Entry 6E5U (X-ray diffraction, 3.80 A resolution); this record covers chains B and C of the 8 polymer chains in the assembly.

== Chain B ==
Name: NTF2-related export protein 1
Organism: Homo sapiens
Reference sequence: Q9UKK6 (NXT1_HUMAN); numbering as in UniProt (aligned over 1-140)
Sequence (140 residues; row label = number of the first residue in the row):
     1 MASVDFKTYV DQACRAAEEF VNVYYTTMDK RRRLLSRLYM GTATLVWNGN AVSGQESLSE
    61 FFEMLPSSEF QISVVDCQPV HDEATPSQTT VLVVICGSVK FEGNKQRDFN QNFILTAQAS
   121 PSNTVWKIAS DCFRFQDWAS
Not modelled in the structure: 1-2

== Chain C ==
Name: Nuclear RNA export factor 1
Organism: Homo sapiens
Reference sequence: Q9UBU9 (NXF1_HUMAN); residue numbers follow UniProt; this construct covers 116-619
Sequence (508 residues; row label = number of the first residue in the row):
   112 GAMGSKNWFK ITIPYGRKYD KAWLLSMIQS KCSVPFTPIE FHYENTRAQF FVEDASTASA
   172 LKAVNYKILD RENRRISIII NSSAPPHTIL NELKPEQVEQ LKLIMSKRYD GSQQALDLKG
   232 LRSDPDLVAQ NIDVVLNRRS CMAATLRIIE ENIPELLSLN LSNNRLYRLD DMSSIVQKAP
   292 NLKILNLSGN ELKSERELDK IKGLKLEELW LDGNSLCDTF RDQSTYISAI RERFPKLLRL
   352 DGHELPPPIA FDVEAPTTLP PCKGSYFGTE NLKSLVLHFL QQYYAIYDSG DRQGLLDAYH
   412 DGACCSLSIP FIPQNPARSS LAEYFKDSRN VKKLKDPTLR FRLLKHTRLN VVAFLNELPK
   472 TQHDVNSFVV DISAQTSTLL CFSVNGVFKE VDGKSRDSLR AFTRTFIAVP ASNSGLCIVN
   532 DELFVRNASS EEIQRAFAMP APTPSSSPVP TLSPEQQEML QAFSTQSGMN LEWSQKCLQD
   592 NNWDYTRSAQ AFTHLKAKGE IPEVAFMK
Not modelled in the structure: 112-204, 424-429, 550-619
Construct notes: expression tag (112-115)

== Interface between chain B and chain C ==
Pairs across the interface (28; chain B residue first):
  Ser3(B) - Gly353(C)
  Ser3(B) - His354(C)
  Ser3(B) - Glu355(C)  hydrogen bond (backbone-backbone)
  Val4(B) - His354(C)
  Asp5(B) - Gln334(C)  hydrogen bond
  Asp5(B) - His354(C)
  Lys7(B) - Asp333(C)
  Lys7(B) - Gln334(C)
  Thr8(B) - Gln334(C)  hydrogen bond
  Asp11(B) - Asp333(C)
  Asp11(B) - Ser335(C)  hydrogen bond
  Gln12(B) - Ser335(C)
  Gln12(B) - Pro357(C)
  Arg15(B) - Ser339(C)
  Ala16(B) - Ile360(C)  hydrophobic
  Glu19(B) - Ile360(C)
  Glu19(B) - Phe362(C)
  Phe20(B) - Phe362(C)  hydrophobic
  Leu34(B) - Glu365(C)
  Leu34(B) - Pro367(C)
  Arg37(B) - Glu365(C)
  Thr124(B) - Pro358(C)
  Thr124(B) - Ala361(C)
  Val125(B) - Ala361(C)
  Trp126(B) - Pro359(C)  hydrogen bond (side chain-backbone)
  Trp126(B) - Ile360(C)
  Trp126(B) - Ala361(C)  hydrogen bond (backbone-backbone)
  Trp126(B) - Phe362(C)  hydrophobic
Also at the interface, not in a pair above, chain B (21 interface residues in all): Val23, Thr27, Arg33, Leu38, Leu115
Also at the interface, not in a pair above, chain C (19 interface residues in all): Ile338, Asp363, Val364, Ala366

== Overview ==
Chain B and chain C form an interface of 21 and 19 residues respectively; the contacts include 6 hydrogen
bonds. Polar contacts include Asp5(B)-Gln334(C), Thr8(B)-Gln334(C) and Asp11(B)-Ser335(C).
Chain B is NTF2-related export protein 1 and chain C is Nuclear RNA export factor 1, both from Homo sapiens;
the structure, Crystal structure of the mRNA export receptor NXF1/NXT1 in complex with influenza virus NS1
protein, was determined by X-ray diffraction.
